8E4G - chains r and u of the 10 polymer chains in the assembly; structure by electron microscopy, 3.20 A resolution.

[Chain r (and u)]
Name: Portal protein
From: Escherichia phage T7
Notes: chain u of this document is another copy of the same molecule, construct and numbering; everything in this record applies to it too
UniProt: P03728 (PORTL_BPT7); residues 1-496 here = UniProt positions 1-496
Chain sequence (496 residues; row label = number of the first residue in the row):
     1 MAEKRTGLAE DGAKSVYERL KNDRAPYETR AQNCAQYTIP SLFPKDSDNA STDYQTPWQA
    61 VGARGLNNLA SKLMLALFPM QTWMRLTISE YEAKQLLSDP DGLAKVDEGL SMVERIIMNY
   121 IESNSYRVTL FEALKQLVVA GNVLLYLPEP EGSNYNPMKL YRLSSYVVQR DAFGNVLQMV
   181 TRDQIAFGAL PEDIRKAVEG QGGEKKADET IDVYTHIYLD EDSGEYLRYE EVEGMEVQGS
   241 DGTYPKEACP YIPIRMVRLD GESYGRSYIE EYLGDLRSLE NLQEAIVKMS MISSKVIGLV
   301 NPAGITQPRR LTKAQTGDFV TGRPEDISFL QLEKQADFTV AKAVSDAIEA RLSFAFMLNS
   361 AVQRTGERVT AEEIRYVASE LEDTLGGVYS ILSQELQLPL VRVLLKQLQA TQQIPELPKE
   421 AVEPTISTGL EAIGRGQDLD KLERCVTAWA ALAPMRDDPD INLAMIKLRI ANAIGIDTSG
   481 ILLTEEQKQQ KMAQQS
Unresolved in the structure: 1-4, 361-373 (chain u: 1-3, 361-373)

[Interface between chain r and chain u]
Contacting residue pairs - 169 pairs, chain r then chain u:
  Ser41(r) - Leu259(u)
  Asn49(r) - Glu262(u)
  Asn49(r) - Arg266(u)
  Ala50(r) - Tyr27(u)
  Ala50(r) - Glu262(u)
  Ser51(r) - Pro26(u)
  Ser51(r) - Arg30(u)
  Thr52(r) - Arg266(u)  hydrogen bond (backbone-side chain)
  Asp53(r) - Arg30(u)  salt bridge
  Tyr54(r) - Leu259(u)
  Tyr54(r) - Arg266(u)
  Tyr54(r) - Glu270(u)
  Thr56(r) - Glu271(u)  hydrogen bond (side chain-backbone)
  Thr56(r) - Gly274(u)
  Thr56(r) - Asp275(u)
  Trp58(r) - Arg351(u)  hydrogen bond (backbone-side chain)
  Ala60(r) - Arg351(u)
  Arg64(r) - Phe354(u)
  Asn67(r) - Thr384(u)
  Asn67(r) - Gly387(u)
  Asn68(r) - Thr384(u)
  Ser71(r) - Asp383(u)  hydrogen bond
  Ser71(r) - Thr384(u)  hydrogen bond (side chain-backbone)
  Lys72(r) - Thr384(u)
  Met80(r) - Leu430(u)
  Met80(r) - Glu431(u)
  Met80(r) - Gln437(u)
  Ala104(r) - Met465(u)  hydrophobic
  Ala104(r) - Leu468(u)  hydrophobic
  Ala104(r) - Asn472(u)  hydrogen bond (backbone-side chain)
  Lys105(r) - Leu468(u)
  Lys105(r) - Thr484(u)
  Asp107(r) - Asn472(u)
  Glu108(r) - Leu468(u)
  Glu108(r) - Asn472(u)
  Glu108(r) - Thr478(u)
  Ser111(r) - Gly475(u)
  Met112(r) - Tyr91(u)  hydrophobic
  Arg115(r) - Glu90(u)  salt bridge
  Arg115(r) - Gly475(u)  hydrogen bond (side chain-backbone)
  Arg115(r) - Ile476(u)
  Arg115(r) - Asp477(u)  salt bridge
  Ile116(r) - Glu90(u)
  Ile116(r) - Tyr91(u)  hydrophobic
  Asn119(r) - Thr87(u)
  Asn119(r) - Ser89(u)
  Glu122(r) - Ile426(u)
  Glu122(r) - Glu431(u)
  Ser123(r) - Thr87(u)
  Ser123(r) - Pro424(u)
  Ser123(r) - Thr425(u)
  Ser123(r) - Ile426(u)
  Ser125(r) - Gln394(u)  hydrogen bond
  Arg127(r) - Leu430(u)
  Arg127(r) - Glu431(u)
  Val128(r) - Ser390(u)
  Val128(r) - Gln394(u)
  Phe131(r) - Gly387(u)
  Phe131(r) - Val388(u)  hydrophobic
  Glu132(r) - Arg258(u)  salt bridge
  Lys135(r) - Gly387(u)
  Lys135(r) - Val388(u)
  Ser153(r) - Val422(u)
  Tyr155(r) - Glu247(u)  hydrogen bond
  Tyr155(r) - Arg402(u)  hydrogen bond
  Lys159(r) - Phe173(u)
  Tyr161(r) - Phe173(u)
  Arg162(r) - Asp260(u)  salt bridge
  Asp183(r) - Phe173(u)
  Gln184(r) - Ala172(u)
  Gln184(r) - Phe173(u)
  Ile185(r) - Asp171(u)
  Ile185(r) - Phe173(u)  hydrophobic
  Ala186(r) - Asp171(u)  hydrogen bond (backbone-side chain)
  Ala186(r) - Val176(u)  hydrophobic
  Ala189(r) - Val176(u)  hydrophobic
  Ala189(r) - Leu219(u)  hydrophobic
  Glu192(r) - Ser223(u)  hydrogen bond
  Arg195(r) - Glu221(u)
  Arg195(r) - Asp222(u)
  Arg195(r) - Ser223(u)  hydrogen bond
  Ala207(r) - Leu8(u)  hydrophobic
  Asp208(r) - Gln169(u)  hydrogen bond
  Gln283(r) - Arg351(u)
  Ile286(r) - Val344(u)  hydrophobic
  Val287(r) - Ser278(u)
  Ser290(r) - Leu282(u)
  Ser290(r) - Val344(u)
  Met291(r) - Ser278(u)
  Met291(r) - Leu282(u)  hydrophobic
  Ser293(r) - Lys334(u)  hydrogen bond (backbone-side chain)
  Ser293(r) - Asp337(u)  hydrogen bond
  Ser293(r) - Val340(u)
  Ser294(r) - Ala285(u)
  Ser294(r) - Met289(u)
  Lys295(r) - Lys334(u)  hydrogen bond (backbone-side chain)
  Val296(r) - Lys334(u)
  Ile305(r) - Pro302(u)
  Leu311(r) - Lys295(u)
  Leu311(r) - Ile297(u)
  Leu311(r) - Leu299(u)  hydrophobic
  Leu311(r) - Leu330(u)  hydrophobic
  Ala314(r) - Lys295(u)  hydrogen bond (backbone-side chain)
  Gln315(r) - Lys295(u)
  Gln315(r) - Val296(u)
  Thr316(r) - Val296(u)
  Gly317(r) - Val296(u)  hydrogen bond (backbone-backbone)
  Gly317(r) - Ile297(u)
  Gly317(r) - Gly298(u)
  Phe319(r) - Gly298(u)
  Phe319(r) - Pro308(u)  hydrophobic
  Phe319(r) - Ile327(u)  hydrophobic
  Val320(r) - Ile297(u)  hydrophobic
  Val320(r) - Gly298(u)  hydrogen bond (backbone-backbone)
  Val320(r) - Leu299(u)
  Val320(r) - Val300(u)  hydrogen bond (backbone-backbone)
  Thr321(r) - Val300(u)
  Gly322(r) - Leu299(u)
  Gly322(r) - Val300(u)  hydrogen bond (backbone-backbone)
  Gly322(r) - Asn301(u)
  Arg323(r) - Leu299(u)
  Arg323(r) - Asn301(u)  hydrogen bond
  Pro324(r) - Leu299(u)
  Pro324(r) - Ser328(u)
  Ser328(r) - Glu333(u)  hydrogen bond
  Phe329(r) - Gln331(u)
  Phe329(r) - Leu332(u)  hydrophobic
  Phe329(r) - Glu333(u)  hydrogen bond (backbone-side chain)
  Leu330(r) - Lys334(u)  hydrogen bond (backbone-side chain)
  Leu330(r) - Asp337(u)
  Gln331(r) - Glu333(u)  hydrogen bond (side chain-backbone)
  Gln331(r) - Lys334(u)
  Gln331(r) - Gln335(u)
  Gln331(r) - Ala336(u)
  Gln331(r) - Asp337(u)
  Leu332(r) - Asp337(u)  hydrogen bond (backbone-side chain)
  Gln335(r) - Ala336(u)
  Phe338(r) - Val340(u)  hydrophobic
  Gln412(r) - Glu92(u)
  Gln413(r) - Tyr91(u)
  Gln413(r) - Glu92(u)
  Pro415(r) - Tyr91(u)
  Pro415(r) - Gln95(u)
  Arg435(r) - Asn472(u)
  Arg435(r) - Ala473(u)
  Leu439(r) - Ala473(u)  hydrophobic
  Leu439(r) - Ile474(u)  hydrophobic
  Leu442(r) - Arg469(u)
  Leu442(r) - Ile470(u)  hydrophobic
  Val446(r) - Leu452(u)  hydrophobic
  Val446(r) - Met455(u)
  Val446(r) - Ile466(u)  hydrophobic
  Trp449(r) - Ile461(u)  hydrophobic
  Ala450(r) - Met455(u)  hydrophobic
  Ala464(r) - Asp460(u)
  Lys467(r) - Asp458(u)  salt bridge
  Lys467(r) - Asp460(u)  salt bridge
  Lys467(r) - Ile461(u)
  Asp477(r) - Arg469(u)  hydrogen bond (backbone-side chain)
  Gly480(r) - Met465(u)
  Ile481(r) - Ile461(u)
  Ile481(r) - Asn462(u)  hydrogen bond (backbone-backbone)
  Ile481(r) - Ile466(u)  hydrophobic
  Ile481(r) - Arg469(u)
  Leu482(r) - Asp460(u)
  Leu483(r) - Pro459(u)
  Leu483(r) - Asp460(u)  hydrogen bond (backbone-backbone)
  Lys488(r) - Pro459(u)
  Lys488(r) - Asp460(u)  salt bridge
Other interface residues (no listed pair), chain r (104 interface residues in all): Pro44, Pro57, Gln59, Pro100, Asp101, Pro157, Gly188, Asp318, Gly434, Leu463, Ile476, Met492
Other interface residues (no listed pair), chain u (102 interface residues in all): Ile88, Asn175, Asp220, Tyr272, Asn281, Leu311, Thr312, Phe329, Ala341, Gly386, Ile391, Ser393

[Summary]
The interface between chain r and chain u involves 104 residues on one side and 102 on the other, with 31
hydrogen bonds and 8 salt bridges. Among the polar pairs are Asp53(r)-Arg30(u), Arg115(r)-Glu90(u) and
Arg115(r)-Asp477(u).
Chain r and chain u are both Portal protein (Escherichia phage T7); the structure, Remodeling of the
bacteriophage T7 during initial infection, was determined by electron microscopy.
